PDB entry 9JVP | electron microscopy, 2.15 A resolution | chains E and F of the 21 polymer chains in the assembly

[Chain E (and F)]
Name: ATP-dependent Clp protease ATP-binding subunit ClpC1
Organism: Mycobacterium tuberculosis H37Rv
Notes: chain F of this document is another copy of the same molecule, construct and numbering; everything in this record applies to it too
UniProt: P9WPC9 (CLPC1_MYCTU); residue numbers follow UniProt; this construct covers 168-824
Sequence (657 residues; numbered 168 to 824; the number before each row is that of its first residue):
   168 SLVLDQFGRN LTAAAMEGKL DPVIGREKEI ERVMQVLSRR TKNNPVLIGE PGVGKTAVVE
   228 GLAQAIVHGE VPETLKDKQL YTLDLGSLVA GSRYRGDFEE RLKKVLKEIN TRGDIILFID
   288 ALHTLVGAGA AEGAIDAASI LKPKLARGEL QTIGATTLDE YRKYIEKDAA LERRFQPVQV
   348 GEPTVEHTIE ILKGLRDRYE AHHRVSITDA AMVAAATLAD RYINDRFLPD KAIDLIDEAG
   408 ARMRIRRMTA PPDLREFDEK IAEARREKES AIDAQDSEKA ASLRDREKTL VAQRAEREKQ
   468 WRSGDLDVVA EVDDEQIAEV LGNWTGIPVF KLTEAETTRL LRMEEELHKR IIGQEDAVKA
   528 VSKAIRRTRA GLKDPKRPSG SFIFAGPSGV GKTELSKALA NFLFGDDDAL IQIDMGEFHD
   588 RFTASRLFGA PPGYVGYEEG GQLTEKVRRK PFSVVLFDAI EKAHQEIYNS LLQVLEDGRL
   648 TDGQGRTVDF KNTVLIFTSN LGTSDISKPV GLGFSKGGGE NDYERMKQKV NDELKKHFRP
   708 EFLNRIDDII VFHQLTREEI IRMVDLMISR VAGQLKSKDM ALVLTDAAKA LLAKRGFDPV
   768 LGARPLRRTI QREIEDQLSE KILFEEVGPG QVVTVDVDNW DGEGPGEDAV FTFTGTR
Disordered / not traced: 168-169, 415-476, 683-692, 808-824 (chain F: 168-169, 295-301, 311-316, 417-475, 499-503, 537-541, 551-558, 581-607, 669-678, 684-692, 805-815, 822-824)
Construct notes: engineered mutation Ala288 (Glu in P9WPC9), Ser444 (Phe in P9WPC9), Ala626 (Glu in P9WPC9)
Ligand contacts:
  - ADP (adenosine-5'-diphosphate), molecule 1: Asp188, Pro189, Val190, Ile191, Gly192, Arg193, Glu217, Pro218, Gly219, Val220, Gly221, Lys222, Thr223, Ala224, Glu227, His354, Ile358, Leu362, Pro396, Asp397, Ile400
  - ADP, molecule 2: Arg517, Ile518, Ile519, Gly520, Gln521, Pro554, Ser555, Gly556, Val557, Gly558, Lys559, Thr560, Glu561, Leu722, Met730, Met734, Arg737, Leu768, Ala770, Arg771, Arg774
  - ATP (adenosine-5'-triphosphate): Thr208, Ala313, Arg314, Ala337, Arg340, Arg341
Swiss-Prot annotation at these positions:
  - binding site (ATP): Gly216 to Thr223, Gly553 to Thr560

[How chain E and chain F interact]
Residue-residue contacts (68):
  Gln173(E) with Ser306(F)
  Gly175(E) with Ser306(F), hydrogen bond (backbone-side chain)
  Arg176(E) with Lys309(F)
  Asp188(E) with Arg207(F), salt bridge
  Thr223(E) with Arg340(F)
  Glu227(E) with Arg340(F), salt bridge
  Asp251(E) with Asp335(F); Ala337(F)
  Ala257(E) with Val293(F); Asp303(F)
  Asp287(E) with Ala336(F)
  Arg365(E) with Arg207(F)
  Tyr366(E) with Arg207(F); Thr208(F)
  His369(E) with Ser205(F); Arg206(F), hydrogen bond (side chain-backbone); Arg207(F)
  His370(E) with Ser205(F), hydrogen bond (side chain-backbone); Arg206(F)
  Asp401(E) with Arg206(F), salt bridge; Lys209(F), salt bridge
  Asp404(E) with Arg206(F), salt bridge; Arg207(F), hydrogen bond (side chain-backbone); Thr208(F), hydrogen bond (side chain-backbone)
  Glu405(E) with Arg199(F), salt bridge; Gln202(F); Arg206(F), salt bridge
  Ala408(E) with Gln202(F); Arg206(F)
  Arg409(E) with Gln202(F), hydrogen bond
  Arg411(E) with Ser205(F), hydrogen bond (side chain-backbone); Thr241(F)
  Ile412(E) with Glu198(F); Met201(F); Gln202(F); Pro239(F), hydrophobic
  Arg414(E) with Glu240(F), salt bridge
  Gln579(E) with Glu708(F), hydrogen bond
  Asp581(E) with Gln632(F), hydrogen bond; Arg706(F), salt bridge
  Glu584(E) with Gln632(F)
  Glu606(E) with Glu633(F)
  Leu768(E) with Lys702(F)
  Arg771(E) with Pro707(F); Glu708(F), salt bridge; Asn711(F), hydrogen bond (backbone-side chain)
  Arg774(E) with Asn711(F)
  Arg775(E) with Lys702(F); Leu710(F); Asn711(F)
  Gln778(E) with Arg534(F), hydrogen bond (backbone-side chain); Leu710(F); Asn711(F), hydrogen bond (side chain-backbone); Ile713(F), hydrogen bond (side chain-backbone); Asp714(F)
  Glu782(E) with Arg534(F)
  Asp783(E) with Lys530(F); Arg534(F)
  Ser786(E) with Lys530(F), hydrogen bond (side chain-backbone); Arg533(F); Arg534(F)
  Glu787(E) with Lys530(F)
  Ile789(E) with Arg509(F), hydrogen bond (backbone-side chain); Arg533(F)
  Leu790(E) with Arg509(F), hydrogen bond (backbone-side chain); Lys530(F); Arg533(F)
  Glu792(E) with Arg509(F), salt bridge
Interface residues without a listed pair, chain E (44 interface residues in all): Asp172, Ala224, Gly253, Ser254, Thr560, Asp625, Arg779
Interface residues without a listed pair, chain F (38 interface residues in all): Ile302, Ala305, Thr505, Arg536

[Summary]
44 residues of chain E face 38 of chain F across their interface; the contacts include 16 hydrogen bonds and
11 salt bridges. Polar contacts include Asp188(E)-Arg207(F), Glu227(E)-Arg340(F) and Asp401(E)-Arg206(F).
Bound to chain E: ATP and ADP. From UniProt: 16 ATP-binding residues on chain E.
Chain E and chain F are both ATP-dependent Clp protease ATP-binding subunit ClpC1 (Mycobacterium tuberculosis
H37Rv); the structure, CryoEM structure of M. tuberculosis ClpC1P1P2 complex bound to bortezomib, conformation
3, was determined by electron microscopy.
